PDB entry 7QSW | X-ray diffraction, 1.80 A resolution | chains B and C of the 8 polymer chains in the assembly

# Chain B
Protein: RubisCO small subunit
Source organism: synthetic construct
Notes: EC 4.1.1.39
Amino-acid sequence (105 residues; numbered 1 to 105; the number before each row is that of its first residue):
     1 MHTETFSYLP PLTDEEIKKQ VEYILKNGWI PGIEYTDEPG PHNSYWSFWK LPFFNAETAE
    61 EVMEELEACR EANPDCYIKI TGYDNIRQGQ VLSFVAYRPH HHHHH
Unresolved in the structure: 103-105

# Chain C
Protein: RubisCO large subunit
Source organism: synthetic construct
Notes: EC 4.1.1.39
Amino-acid sequence (476 residues; numbered 1 to 476; the number before each row is that of its first residue):
     1 MSTNNMSKAA YEAGVKEYRQ TYYDPDYTPK DTDILAAFRI TPQPGVPPEE AAAAVAAESS
    61 TGTWTTVWSD LLTDLDRYKA RCYRIEPVPG NDNQYIAYIA YPLDLFEEGS IVNLMSSIVG
   121 NVFGFKAVRA LRLEDMRIPV AYLKTFQGPP HGIQVERDRL NKYGRPLLGC TIKPKLGLSA
   181 KNYGRVVYEC LRGGLDFTKD DENINSQPFM RWRDRFLFVM EAVHKAEAET GERKGHYLNV
   241 TAPTMEEMYK RAEFAKELGS RIIMVDFLTA GFTAFTSLSK WCRENGMLLH LHRAMHAVID
   301 RQPNHGIHFR VLAKWLRMVG GDHIHTGTVV GKLEGDRAST LGFVDLLREN YIPADPSRGI
   361 YFDQDWASMP GVFPVASGGI HVWHMPELVT IFGDDAVLQF GGGTLGHPWG NAAGATANRV
   421 ALEAVVQARN EGRDILAEGR EILKEAARWS PELRAAMETW KDIKFEFETV DTLDVA
Unresolved in the structure: 1-8, 476
Modified residues: Lys199 (lysine nz-carboxylic acid; KCX)

# Chain B / chain C interface
Residue-residue contacts (17):
  His42(B) - Glu221(C)
  Asn43(B) - Glu221(C)
  Asn43(B) - Lys225(C)  hydrogen bond
  Ser44(B) - Lys181(C)  hydrogen bond (backbone-side chain)
  Ser44(B) - Glu221(C)  hydrogen bond
  Tyr45(B) - Lys181(C)  hydrogen bond (side chain-backbone)
  Tyr45(B) - Gly184(C)
  Tyr45(B) - Arg185(C)  hydrogen bond (side chain-backbone)
  Tyr45(B) - Phe218(C)
  Tyr45(B) - Lys225(C)
  Trp46(B) - Arg185(C)  hydrogen bond (backbone-side chain)
  Phe48(B) - Arg185(C)
  Tyr83(B) - Asn182(C)  hydrogen bond
  Gln88(B) - Gly177(C)  hydrogen bond (side chain-backbone)
  Gln88(B) - Leu178(C)
  Gln88(B) - Ser179(C)  hydrogen bond (side chain-backbone)
  Gln88(B) - Asn182(C)  hydrogen bond
Also at the interface, not in a pair above, chain B (11 interface residues in all): Glu34, Glu38, Leu51
Also at the interface, not in a pair above, chain C (16 interface residues in all): Ala180, Tyr188, Glu189, Ala222, Trp409, Gly410

# In short
Chain B and chain C form an interface of 11 and 16 residues respectively; the contacts include 10 hydrogen
bonds. Among the polar pairs are Asn43(B)-Lys225(C), Ser44(B)-Lys181(C) and Ser44(B)-Glu221(C).
Chain B is RubisCO small subunit and chain C is RubisCO large subunit, both from synthetic construct; the
structure, L8S8-complex forming RubisCO derived from ancestral sequence reconstruction of the last common
ancestor of SSU-bearing Form ..., was determined by X-ray diffraction, deposited together with 7QSY and 7QT1.
